PDB entry 7XX5 | X-ray diffraction, 3.19 A resolution | chains T and U of the 21 polymer chains in the assembly

[Chain T]
Molecule: 169-nt DNA strand
Source organism: synthetic construct
Sequence (169 nucleotides; row label = number of the first residue in the row; numbers below 1 keep their minus sign (DG-82 is residue -82)):
   -82 GCTTTTTTTT TTCACAATCC CGGTGCCGAG GCCGCTCAAT TGGTCGTAGA CAGCTCTAGC
   -22 ACCGCTTAAA CGCACGTACG GATTCCGTAC GTGCGTTTAA GCGGTGCTAG AGCTGTCTAC
    38 GACCAATTGA GCGGCCTCGG CACCGGGATT GTGAAAAAAA AAAGCTGCA
Metal / ion sites: Ca2+ site 1: DG-52 (shared with 1 residue of chain S); Ca2+ site 2: DG51 (shared with 1 residue of chain S)

[Chain U]
Protein: Histone H1.3
Source organism: Homo sapiens
UniProt: P16402 (H13_HUMAN); numbering as in UniProt (aligned over 1-221)
Sequence (222 residues; row label = number of the first residue in the row; numbering starts at 0):
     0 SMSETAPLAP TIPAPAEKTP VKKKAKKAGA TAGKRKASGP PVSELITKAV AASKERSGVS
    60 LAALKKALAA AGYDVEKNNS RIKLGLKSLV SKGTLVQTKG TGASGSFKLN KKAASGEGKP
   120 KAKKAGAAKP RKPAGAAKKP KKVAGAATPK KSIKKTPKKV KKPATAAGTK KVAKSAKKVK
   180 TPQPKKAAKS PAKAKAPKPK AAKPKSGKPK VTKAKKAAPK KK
Disordered / not traced: 0-32, 111-221
Sequence notes: expression tag (0)
UniProt features mapped onto this chain:
  - modified residue: Ser2 (N-acetylserine), Lys17 (N6-acetyllysine), Thr18 (Phosphothreonine), Lys35 (N6-(beta-hydroxybutyryl)lysine), Lys47 (N6-(beta-hydroxybutyryl)lysine), Lys53 (N6-(beta-hydroxybutyryl)lysine), Arg55 (Citrulline), Lys65 (N6-(beta-hydroxybutyryl)lysine), Lys76 (N6-(beta-hydroxybutyryl)lysine), Lys86 (N6-(beta-hydroxybutyryl)lysine), Lys91 (N6-(beta-hydroxybutyryl)lysine), Ser105 (Phosphoserine), Lys107 (N6-(beta-hydroxybutyryl)lysine), Lys170 (N6-(beta-hydroxybutyryl)lysine)

[Interface between chain T and chain U]
Pairs across the interface - 16 pairs, chain T then chain U:
  DC-8(T) - Lys110(U)  salt bridge to the phosphate
  DG-7(T) - Lys107(U)  salt bridge to the phosphate
  DG-7(T) - Leu108(U)  phosphate contact
  DG-7(T) - Asn109(U)  phosphate contact
  DG-7(T) - Lys110(U)  hydrogen bond to the phosphate
  DT-6(T) - Gly92(U)  phosphate contact
  DA72(T) - Ala51(U)  phosphate contact
  DA73(T) - Ser52(U)  hydrogen bond to the phosphate
  DA74(T) - Ser37(U)  phosphate contact
  DA74(T) - Gly38(U)  phosphate contact
  DA74(T) - Pro40(U)  base contact
  DA74(T) - Leu44(U)  base contact
  DA75(T) - Pro40(U)  base contact
  DG81(T) - Lys76(U)  phosphate contact
  DG81(T) - Arg80(U)  sugar contact
  DC82(T) - Lys76(U)  salt bridge to the phosphate
Other interface residues (no listed pair), chain U (16 interface residues in all): Lys47, Ala48, Thr93

[In short]
The interface between chain T and chain U involves 9 residues on one side and 16 on the other; the contacts
include 2 hydrogen bonds and 3 salt bridges. Polar pairs include DG-7(T)-Lys110(U), DA73(T)-Ser52(U) and
DC-8(T)-Lys110(U).
Chain T is a 169-nt DNA strand (synthetic construct) and chain U is Histone H1.3 (Homo sapiens); the
structure, Crystal Structure of Nucleosome-H1.3 Linker Histone Assembly (sticky-169a DNA fragment), was
determined by X-ray diffraction.
